6VYG - chains A and C of the 4 polymer chains in the assembly; structure by electron microscopy, 3.50 A resolution.

== Chain A (and C) ==
Molecule: Phosphotransferase
Source organism: Plasmodium vivax
Notes: EC 2.7.1.-; chain C of this document is another copy of the same molecule, construct and numbering; everything in this record applies to it too
Reference sequence: A0A1G4HFC9 (A0A1G4HFC9_PLAVI); numbering as in UniProt (aligned over 1-493)
Chain sequence (505 residues; each row starts with the number of its first residue; numbers below 1 keep their minus sign (Met-11 is residue -11)):
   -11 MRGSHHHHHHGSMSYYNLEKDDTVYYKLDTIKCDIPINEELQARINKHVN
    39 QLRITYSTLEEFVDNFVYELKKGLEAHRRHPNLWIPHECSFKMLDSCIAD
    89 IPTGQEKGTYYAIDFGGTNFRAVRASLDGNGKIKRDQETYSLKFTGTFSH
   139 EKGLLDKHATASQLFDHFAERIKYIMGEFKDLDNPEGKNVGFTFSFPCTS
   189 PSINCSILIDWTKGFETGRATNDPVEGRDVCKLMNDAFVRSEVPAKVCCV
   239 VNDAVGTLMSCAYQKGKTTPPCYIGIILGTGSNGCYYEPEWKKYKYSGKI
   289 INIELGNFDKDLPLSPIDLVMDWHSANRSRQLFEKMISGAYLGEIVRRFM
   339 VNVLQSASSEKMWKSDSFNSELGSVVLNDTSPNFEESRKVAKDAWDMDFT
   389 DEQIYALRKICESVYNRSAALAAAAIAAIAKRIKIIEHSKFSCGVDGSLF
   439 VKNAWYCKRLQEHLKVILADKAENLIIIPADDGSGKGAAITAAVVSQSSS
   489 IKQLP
Not modelled in the structure: -11 to 17, 131-145, 167-177, 227-235, 486-493
Sequence notes: expression tag (-11 to 0)
Cystine bridges: Cys236-Cys237
What the authors report for this chain:
  - conformationally variable residues (helix shift): Tyr56
  - self-association interface (contacts with another copy of this molecule); pairs are residue here / residue on that copy: Glu49-Lys59 (hydrogen bond)

== Interface between chain A and chain C ==
Residue-residue contacts (20):
  Asn70(A) - Leu196(C)  hydrogen bond (side chain-backbone)
  Asn70(A) - Ile197(C)
  Asn70(A) - Gly215(C)
  Leu71(A) - Asp198(C)
  Leu71(A) - Arg318(C)
  Trp72(A) - Leu71(C)  hydrophobic
  Trp72(A) - Ile73(C)  hydrophobic
  Ile73(A) - Trp72(C)  hydrophobic
  Pro74(A) - Pro74(C)
  His75(A) - Pro74(C)
  Pro189(A) - Gly215(C)
  Leu196(A) - Asn70(C)  hydrogen bond (backbone-side chain)
  Ile197(A) - Asn70(C)
  Asp198(A) - Leu71(C)
  Arg207(A) - Lys283(C)
  Gly215(A) - Asn70(C)
  Gly215(A) - Pro189(C)
  Lys283(A) - Arg207(C)
  Arg318(A) - His68(C)
  Arg318(A) - Leu71(C)
Other interface residues (no listed pair), chain A (21 interface residues in all): His68, Pro69, Cys193, Asp211, Glu214, Arg216, Lys220
Other interface residues (no listed pair), chain C (21 interface residues in all): Pro69, His75, Cys193, Asp211, Glu214, Arg216, Lys220

== Summary ==
The chain A/chain C interface involves 21 residues from each chain, with 2 hydrogen bonds. Its one
hydrogen-bonded contact is Asn70(A)-Leu196(C). The paper reports conformational variability at Tyr56(A); a
self-association interface involving Glu49(A) and Lys59(A).
Both chains are Phosphotransferase (Plasmodium vivax). Entry 6VYG (Cryo-EM structure of Plasmodium vivax
hexokinase (Closed state)) was determined by electron microscopy (same publication as 6VYF).
